7NS4 - chains b and i; structure by electron microscopy, 3.90 A resolution.

[Chain b]
Name: E3 ubiquitin-protein ligase RMD5
Organism: Saccharomyces cerevisiae (strain ATCC 204508 / S288c)
Notes: EC 2.3.2.27
Reference sequence: Q12508 (RMD5_YEAST); residue numbers follow UniProt; this construct covers 1-421
Chain sequence (421 residues; each row starts with the number of its first residue):
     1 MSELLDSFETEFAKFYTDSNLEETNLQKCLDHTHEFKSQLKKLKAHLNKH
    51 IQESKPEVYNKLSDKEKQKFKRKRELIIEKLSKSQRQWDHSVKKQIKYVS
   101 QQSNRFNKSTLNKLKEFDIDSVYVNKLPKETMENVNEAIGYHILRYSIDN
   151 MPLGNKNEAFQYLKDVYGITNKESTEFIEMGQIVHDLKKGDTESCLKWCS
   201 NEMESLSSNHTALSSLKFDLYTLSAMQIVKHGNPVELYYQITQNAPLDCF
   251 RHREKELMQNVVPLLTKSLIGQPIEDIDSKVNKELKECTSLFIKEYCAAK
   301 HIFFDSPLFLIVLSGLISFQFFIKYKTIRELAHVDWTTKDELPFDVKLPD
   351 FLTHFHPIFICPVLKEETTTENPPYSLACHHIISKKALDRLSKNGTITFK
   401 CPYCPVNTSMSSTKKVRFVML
Not modelled in the structure: 1, 57-70, 204-207, 226-280, 331-335, 402-403
Metal / ion sites: Zn2+ site 1: His-356 (shared with Cys-395(i), Cys-434(i), Cys-437(i) of chain i); Zn2+ site 2: Cys-379, His-381, Cys-401, Cys-404
Curated features (UniProtKB/Swiss-Prot):
  - zinc finger: Cys-361 to Cys-404 (RING-Gid-type)

[Chain i]
Name: Protein FYV10
Organism: Saccharomyces cerevisiae (strain ATCC 204508 / S288c)
Notes: EC 2.3.2.27
Reference sequence: P40492 (FYV10_YEAST); residues 1-516 here = UniProt positions 1-516
Chain sequence (516 residues; each row starts with the number of its first residue):
     1 MAEKSIFNEPDVDFHLKLNQQLFHIPYELLSKRIKHTQAVINKETKSLHE
    51 HTAALNQIFEHNDVEHDELALAKITEMIRKVDHIERFLNTQIKSYCQILN
   101 RIKKRLEFFHELKDIKSQNSGTSHNGNNEGTRTKLIQWYQSYTNILIGDY
   151 LTRNNPIKYNSETKDHWNSGVVFLKQSQLDDLIDYDVLLEANRISTSLLH
   201 ERNLLPLISWINENKKTLTKKSSILEFQARLQEYIELLKVDNYTDAIVCF
   251 QRFLLPFVKSNFTDLKLASGLLIFIKYCNDQKPTSSTSSGFDTEEIKSQS
   301 LPMKKDRIFQHFFHKSLPRITSKPAVNTTDYDKSSLINLQSGDFERYLNL
   351 LDDQRWSVLNDLFLSDFYSMYGISQNDPLLIYLSLGISSLKTRDCLHPSD
   401 DENGNQETETATTAEKEVEDLQLFTLHSLKRKNCPVCSETFKPITQALPF
   451 AHHIQSQLFENPILLPNGNVYDSKKLKKLAKTLKKQNLISLNPGQIMDPV
   501 DMKIFCESDSIKMYPT
Not modelled in the structure: 1-3, 61-66, 119-129, 160-165, 237-347, 399-419
Metal / ion sites: Zn2+: Cys-395, Cys-434, Cys-437 (shared with His-356(b) of chain b)
Curated features (UniProtKB/Swiss-Prot):
  - zinc finger: Cys-434 to Asp-501 (RING-Gid-type)
  - site: Cys-434 (Essential for ubiquitin ligase activity)

[Chain b / chain i interface]
Pairs across the interface - 164 pairs, chain b then chain i:
  Ser-2(b) / Val-12(i)
  Ser-2(b) / Asp-13(i)  hydrogen bond (backbone-side chain)
  Glu-3(b) / Asp-13(i)
  Leu-4(b) / Asp-13(i)  hydrogen bond (backbone-side chain)
  Leu-5(b) / Leu-106(i)  hydrophobic
  Phe-8(b) / Leu-106(i)  hydrophobic
  Glu-9(b) / His-110(i)  salt bridge
  Phe-12(b) / Leu-99(i)  hydrophobic
  Phe-12(b) / Leu-106(i)  hydrophobic
  Phe-15(b) / Leu-99(i)  hydrophobic
  Tyr-16(b) / Leu-99(i)
  Tyr-16(b) / Lys-103(i)
  Leu-21(b) / Lys-103(i)
  Thr-24(b) / Ile-92(i)
  Thr-24(b) / Tyr-95(i)
  Thr-24(b) / Cys-96(i)
  Leu-26(b) / Ile-92(i)  hydrophobic
  Gln-27(b) / Ile-92(i)
  Leu-30(b) / Ile-92(i)  hydrophobic
  Thr-33(b) / Val-81(i)
  His-34(b) / Glu-85(i)  salt bridge
  Phe-36(b) / Val-81(i)  hydrophobic
  Lys-37(b) / Val-81(i)
  Lys-37(b) / Glu-85(i)  salt bridge
  Leu-40(b) / Ile-74(i)
  Leu-40(b) / Met-77(i)  hydrophobic
  Lys-44(b) / Leu-71(i)
  Lys-44(b) / Ile-74(i)
  Lys-44(b) / Thr-75(i)  hydrogen bond
  Leu-47(b) / Ala-70(i)  hydrophobic
  Ile-78(b) / Asn-56(i)
  Ile-78(b) / Phe-59(i)  hydrophobic
  Trp-88(b) / Leu-48(i)  hydrophobic
  Asp-89(b) / Thr-45(i)
  Val-92(b) / Ile-41(i)  hydrophobic
  Lys-93(b) / Thr-45(i)
  Val-99(b) / Tyr-95(i)
  Ser-103(b) / Tyr-27(i)  hydrogen bond (backbone-side chain)
  Ser-103(b) / Leu-30(i)
  Ser-103(b) / Ile-34(i)
  Asn-107(b) / Tyr-27(i)
  Leu-114(b) / Gln-20(i)  hydrogen bond (backbone-side chain)
  Leu-114(b) / Phe-23(i)  hydrophobic
  Phe-117(b) / Phe-14(i)  hydrophobic
  Phe-117(b) / Lys-17(i)
  Ile-119(b) / Leu-18(i)
  Val-122(b) / Leu-385(i)  hydrophobic
  Tyr-123(b) / Asn-376(i)
  Tyr-123(b) / Leu-380(i)
  Tyr-123(b) / Ser-384(i)
  Val-124(b) / Ser-384(i)  hydrogen bond (backbone-side chain)
  Asn-125(b) / Ser-384(i)  hydrogen bond (backbone-side chain)
  Asn-125(b) / Leu-448(i)
  Asn-125(b) / Pro-449(i)
  Leu-127(b) / Leu-380(i)  hydrophobic
  Leu-127(b) / Ile-444(i)  hydrophobic
  Thr-131(b) / Ile-444(i)
  Met-132(b) / Tyr-150(i)
  Asn-134(b) / Thr-440(i)
  Asn-134(b) / Pro-443(i)
  Glu-137(b) / Thr-440(i)
  Ala-138(b) / Phe-441(i)  hydrophobic
  Ile-139(b) / Ile-147(i)  hydrophobic
  Ile-139(b) / Tyr-150(i)  hydrophobic
  Ile-139(b) / Leu-379(i)  hydrophobic
  His-142(b) / Gln-140(i)
  His-142(b) / Asn-144(i)
  His-142(b) / Ile-147(i)
  Ile-143(b) / Phe-173(i)  hydrophobic
  Tyr-146(b) / Gln-140(i)  hydrogen bond
  Asn-150(b) / Gln-176(i)
  Met-151(b) / Gln-176(i)
  Pro-152(b) / Gln-176(i)
  Tyr-162(b) / Gln-176(i)
  Tyr-167(b) / Ser-169(i)
  Tyr-167(b) / Val-172(i)
  Tyr-167(b) / Gln-176(i)  hydrogen bond
  Asn-209(b) / Gln-486(i)
  His-301(b) / His-427(i)  hydrogen bond
  Pro-307(b) / Pro-435(i)
  Pro-307(b) / Phe-441(i)
  Phe-309(b) / Ile-136(i)  hydrophobic
  Phe-309(b) / Tyr-139(i)  hydrophobic
  Phe-309(b) / Gln-140(i)
  Phe-309(b) / Thr-143(i)
  Leu-310(b) / Pro-435(i)  hydrophobic
  Ile-311(b) / Gly-386(i)
  Ile-311(b) / Ile-387(i)  hydrophobic
  Ile-311(b) / Pro-435(i)  hydrophobic
  Ile-311(b) / Phe-441(i)  hydrophobic
  Leu-313(b) / Tyr-139(i)  hydrophobic
  Ser-314(b) / Gly-386(i)  hydrogen bond (side chain-backbone)
  Ser-314(b) / Leu-390(i)
  Gly-315(b) / Tyr-382(i)
  Gly-315(b) / Gly-386(i)
  Leu-316(b) / Leu-18(i)  hydrophobic
  Leu-316(b) / Tyr-139(i)  hydrophobic
  Ile-317(b) / Phe-7(i)  hydrophobic
  Ile-317(b) / Asn-8(i)
  Ser-318(b) / Ser-389(i)  hydrogen bond
  Phe-319(b) / Phe-14(i)  hydrophobic
  Phe-319(b) / Leu-18(i)  hydrophobic
  Phe-319(b) / Ile-381(i)  hydrophobic
  Phe-319(b) / Tyr-382(i)  hydrophobic
  Phe-319(b) / Leu-385(i)  hydrophobic
  Asp-340(b) / Arg-393(i)  salt bridge
  Asp-340(b) / Pro-449(i)
  Asp-340(b) / Phe-450(i)
  Glu-341(b) / Arg-393(i)
  Glu-341(b) / Ala-451(i)
  Leu-342(b) / Ser-388(i)
  Leu-342(b) / Pro-449(i)
  Leu-342(b) / His-452(i)
  Asp-345(b) / His-452(i)
  Asp-345(b) / Ile-454(i)
  Val-346(b) / Ser-389(i)
  Val-346(b) / His-453(i)
  Lys-347(b) / Asn-8(i)  hydrogen bond (backbone-side chain)
  Leu-348(b) / Asn-8(i)
  Pro-349(b) / Phe-7(i)  hydrophobic
  Pro-349(b) / Asn-8(i)
  Thr-353(b) / Gln-457(i)
  His-354(b) / Lys-430(i)
  Phe-355(b) / Lys-430(i)
  Phe-355(b) / Asn-433(i)
  Phe-355(b) / Pro-435(i)
  His-356(b) / Thr-392(i)
  His-356(b) / Asp-394(i)  salt bridge
  His-356(b) / Cys-395(i)
  His-356(b) / Cys-434(i)  hydrogen bond
  His-356(b) / Cys-437(i)  hydrogen bond
  His-356(b) / Gln-457(i)
  Pro-357(b) / Asp-394(i)
  Ile-358(b) / His-453(i)
  Ile-358(b) / Ser-456(i)
  Ile-358(b) / Gln-457(i)  hydrogen bond (backbone-backbone)
  Phe-359(b) / Leu-458(i)  hydrophobic
  Ile-360(b) / Ser-456(i)
  Pro-362(b) / Thr-516(i)
  Ser-376(b) / Met-513(i)
  His-380(b) / Ile-511(i)
  His-380(b) / Lys-512(i)
  His-380(b) / Tyr-514(i)  hydrogen bond (backbone-backbone)
  His-381(b) / Tyr-514(i)
  Ile-382(b) / Tyr-514(i)
  Ile-382(b) / Pro-515(i)  hydrophobic
  Lys-415(b) / Gly-468(i)
  Val-416(b) / Gly-468(i)
  Val-416(b) / Met-513(i)  hydrophobic
  Arg-417(b) / Gly-468(i)
  Arg-417(b) / Asn-469(i)
  Arg-417(b) / Val-470(i)  hydrogen bond (backbone-backbone)
  Phe-418(b) / Leu-458(i)  hydrophobic
  Phe-418(b) / Phe-459(i)  hydrophobic
  Phe-418(b) / Val-470(i)  hydrophobic
  Val-419(b) / Phe-459(i)
  Val-419(b) / Val-470(i)  hydrogen bond (backbone-backbone)
  Val-419(b) / Tyr-471(i)  hydrophobic
  Met-420(b) / Lys-430(i)
  Met-420(b) / Gln-457(i)
  Leu-421(b) / Lys-430(i)
  Leu-421(b) / Lys-475(i)
  Leu-421(b) / Leu-476(i)
  Leu-421(b) / Pro-499(i)  hydrophobic
Other interface residues (no listed pair), chain b (117 interface residues in all): Asp-6, Lys-41, Asn-48, Ile-51, Arg-74, Leu-81, Ile-96, Ser-100, Asn-104, Phe-106, Thr-110, Lys-113, Asp-118, Asp-120, Val-135, Asn-136, Val-166, Phe-303, Leu-308, Val-312, Pro-343, Phe-351, Glu-367, Thr-368, Thr-370
Other interface residues (no listed pair), chain i (122 interface residues in all): Pro-10, His-15, Leu-16, His-24, Thr-37, Gln-38, Asn-42, Lys-46, Leu-55, Glu-68, Ile-78, Asp-82, Ile-84, Leu-88, Asn-100, Ile-102, Phe-109, Lys-113, Arg-132, Tyr-142, Leu-151, Trp-167, Ser-374, Leu-383, His-397, Leu-429, Arg-431, Ser-438, Gln-455

[Summary]
117 residues of chain b face 122 of chain i across their interface; the contacts include 19 hydrogen bonds and
5 salt bridges. Among the polar pairs are Glu-9(b)/His-110(i), His-34(b)/Glu-85(i) and Lys-37(b)/Glu-85(i).
His-356(b), Cys-395(i), Cys-434(i) and Cys-437(i) coordinate Zn2+.
Here chain b is E3 ubiquitin-protein ligase RMD5 and chain i is Protein FYV10, both from Saccharomyces
cerevisiae (strain ATCC 204508 / S288c). Entry 7NS4 (Catalytic module of yeast Chelator-GID SR4 E3 ubiquitin
ligase) was determined by electron microscopy together with 7NS3, 7NS5, 7NSB and 7NSC from the same study.
